1NX3 - chain A; structure by X-ray diffraction, 2.45 A resolution.

# Chain A
Name: Calcium-dependent protease, small subunit
Organism: Sus scrofa
Notes: fragment: Domain VI
UniProt: P04574 (CPNS1_PIG); numbering as in UniProt (aligned over 94-266)
Chain sequence (173 residues; each row starts with the number of its first residue):
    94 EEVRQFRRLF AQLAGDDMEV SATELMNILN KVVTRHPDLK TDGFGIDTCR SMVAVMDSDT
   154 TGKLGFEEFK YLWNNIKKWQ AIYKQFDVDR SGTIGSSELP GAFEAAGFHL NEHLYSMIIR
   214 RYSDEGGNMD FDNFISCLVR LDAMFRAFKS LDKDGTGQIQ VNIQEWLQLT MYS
Bound ions: Ca2+ site 1: A107, D110, E112, E117; Ca2+ site 2: D135, D223, D225, N226; Ca2+ site 3: D150, D152, T154, K156, E161; Ca2+ site 4: D180, D182, S184, T186, E191
Residues lining bound ligands: 3-(4-iodo-phenyl)-2-mercapto-propionic acid (ISA): L122, V125, V126, H129, L132, F137, W166, I169, K170, Q173, F224
Swiss-Prot annotation at these positions:
  - binding site (Ca(2+)): A107, D110, E112, E117, D135, D150, D152, T154, K156, E161, D180, D182, S184, T186, E191, D223
  - modified residue: K177 (N6-acetyllysine)

# In short
Bound to chain A: 3-(4-iodo-phenyl)-2-mercapto-propionic acid. The Ca2+ site 3 is built by D150, D152, T154,
K156 and E161. A107, D110, E112 and E117 form the Ca2+ site 1. Curated annotation (UniProt) lists 16
Ca2+-binding residues.
Chain A is Calcium-dependent protease, small subunit (Sus scrofa); the structure, Calpain Domain VI in Complex
with the Inhibitor PD150606, was determined by X-ray diffraction together with 1NX0, 1NX1 and 1NX2 from the
same study.
